7L9P - chains B and I of the 12 polymer chains in the assembly; structure by electron microscopy, 3.60 A resolution.

Chain B:
Molecule: Pachytene checkpoint protein 2 homolog
Source organism: Homo sapiens
UniProt: Q15645 (PCH2_HUMAN); numbering as in UniProt (aligned over 2-432)
Sequence (432 residues; row label = number of the first residue in the row):
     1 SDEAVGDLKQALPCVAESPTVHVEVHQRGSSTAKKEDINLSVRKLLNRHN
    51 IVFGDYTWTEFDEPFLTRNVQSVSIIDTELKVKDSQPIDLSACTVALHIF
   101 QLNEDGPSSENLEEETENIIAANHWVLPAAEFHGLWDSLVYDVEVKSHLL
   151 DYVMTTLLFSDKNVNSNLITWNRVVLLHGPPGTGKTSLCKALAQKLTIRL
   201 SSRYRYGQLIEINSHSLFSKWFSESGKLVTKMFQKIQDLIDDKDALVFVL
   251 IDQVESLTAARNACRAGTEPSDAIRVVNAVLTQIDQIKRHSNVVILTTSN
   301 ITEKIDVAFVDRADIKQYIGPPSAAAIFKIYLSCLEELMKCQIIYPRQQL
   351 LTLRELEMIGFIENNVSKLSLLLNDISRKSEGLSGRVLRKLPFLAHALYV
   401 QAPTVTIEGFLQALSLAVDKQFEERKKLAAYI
Not modelled in the structure: 1-18, 52-53, 78-88, 430-432
Differences from the reference sequence: expression tag (1); engineered mutation Gln-253 (Glu in Q15645)
Curated features (UniProtKB/Swiss-Prot):
  - binding site (ATP): Gly-179 to Thr-186
Ligand contacts: ATP-gamma-S (AGS; phosphothiophosphoric acid-adenylate ester): Ser-138, Leu-139, Val-140, Tyr-141, Pro-180, Pro-181, Gly-182, Thr-183, Gly-184, Lys-185, Thr-186, Ser-187, Gln-253, Asn-300, Pro-322, Ile-330, Gly-385, Arg-386, Arg-389
Reported in the primary citation:
  - mutagenesis - E113A/E114A/E115A: decreased catalytic activity

Chain I:
Molecule: Mitotic spindle assembly checkpoint protein MAD2B
Source organism: Homo sapiens
UniProt: Q9UI95 (MD2L2_HUMAN); residue numbers follow UniProt; this construct covers 2-211
Sequence (211 residues; numbered 1 to 211; the number before each row is that of its first residue):
     1 STTLTRQDLNFGQVVADVLCEFLEVAVHLILYVREVYPVGIFQKRKKYNV
    51 PVQMSCHPELNQYIQDTLHCVKPLLEKNDVEKVVVVILDKEHRPVEKFVF
   101 EITQPPLLSISSDSLLSHVEQLLRAFILKISVCDAVLDHNPPGCTFTVLV
   151 HTREAATRNMEKIQVIKDFPWILADEQDVHMHDPRLIPLKTMTSDILKMQ
   201 LYVEERAHKGS
Not modelled in the structure: 1-5, 38-39, 107-116, 207-211
Differences from the reference sequence: expression tag (1)
Reported in the primary citation:
  - conformationally variable residues (order/disorder transition): Asp-8 to Val-14
  - mutagenesis - R153A, R158A/N159A: decreased catalytic activity on wild-type TRIP13

How chain B and chain I interact:
Pairs across the interface (18):
  Glu-114(B) / Glu-161(I)
  Glu-114(B) / Lys-162(I)  hydrogen bond (backbone-backbone)
  Glu-114(B) / Val-165(I)
  Glu-115(B) / Asn-159(I)  hydrogen bond (backbone-side chain)
  Glu-115(B) / Glu-161(I)
  Thr-116(B) / Lys-162(I)
  Lys-220(B) / Gly-12(I)
  Lys-220(B) / Gln-13(I)
  Trp-221(B) / Gln-13(I)
  Trp-221(B) / Val-15(I)
  Trp-221(B) / Ala-16(I)
  Trp-221(B) / Glu-76(I)
  Phe-222(B) / Gly-12(I)
  Phe-222(B) / Gln-13(I)  hydrogen bond (backbone-backbone)
  Phe-222(B) / Val-14(I)  hydrophobic
  Glu-224(B) / Pro-73(I)
  Gly-267(B) / Gln-7(I)
  Pro-270(B) / Phe-11(I)
Also at the interface, not in a pair above, chain B (11 interface residues in all): Thr-268, Glu-269
Also at the interface, not in a pair above, chain I (16 interface residues in all): Leu-9, Asn-10, Asp-17
Interface features reported in the paper:
  - interface residues, chain B: Glu-110(B), Phe-218(B), Trp-221(B), Phe-222(B), Ala-266(B), Pro-270(B)
  - interface residues, chain I: Asp-8(I)

Summary:
11 residues of chain B face 16 of chain I across their interface; the contacts include 3 hydrogen bonds. Polar
pairs include Glu-115(B)/Asn-159(I), Glu-114(B)/Lys-162(I) and Phe-222(B)/Gln-13(I). Ligands of chain B:
ATP-gamma-S. The paper reports that R153A and R158A/N159A of chain I reduce catalytic activity on wild-type
TRIP13; interface residues Glu-110(B), Phe-218(B) and Asp-8(I) among others.
Chain B is Pachytene checkpoint protein 2 homolog and chain I is Mitotic spindle assembly checkpoint protein
MAD2B, both from Homo sapiens; the structure, Structure of human SHLD2-SHLD3-REV7-TRIP13(E253Q) complex, was
determined by electron microscopy together with 6WW9 and 6WWA from the same study.
